PDB entry 6V8X | electron microscopy, 3.00 A resolution | chains A and F of the 12 polymer chains in the assembly

# Chain A
Protein: Envelope glycoprotein gp120
From: Human immunodeficiency virus 1
Reference sequence: Q2N0S6 (Q2N0S6_9HIV1); the construct lacks a stretch of the UniProt sequence and is renumbered around it, so the offset changes along the chain: 33-136 = UniProt 32-135; 148-151 = UniProt 136-139; 152-184 = UniProt 143-175; 187-309 = UniProt 186-308; 3 more segments
Amino-acid sequence (471 residues; each row starts with the number of its first residue; note: 27 numbers in that range are skipped by the numbering (no residue carries them; nothing is unmodelled there); a row labelled like 151A-151C holds insertion residues (151A, then the next letters in order)):
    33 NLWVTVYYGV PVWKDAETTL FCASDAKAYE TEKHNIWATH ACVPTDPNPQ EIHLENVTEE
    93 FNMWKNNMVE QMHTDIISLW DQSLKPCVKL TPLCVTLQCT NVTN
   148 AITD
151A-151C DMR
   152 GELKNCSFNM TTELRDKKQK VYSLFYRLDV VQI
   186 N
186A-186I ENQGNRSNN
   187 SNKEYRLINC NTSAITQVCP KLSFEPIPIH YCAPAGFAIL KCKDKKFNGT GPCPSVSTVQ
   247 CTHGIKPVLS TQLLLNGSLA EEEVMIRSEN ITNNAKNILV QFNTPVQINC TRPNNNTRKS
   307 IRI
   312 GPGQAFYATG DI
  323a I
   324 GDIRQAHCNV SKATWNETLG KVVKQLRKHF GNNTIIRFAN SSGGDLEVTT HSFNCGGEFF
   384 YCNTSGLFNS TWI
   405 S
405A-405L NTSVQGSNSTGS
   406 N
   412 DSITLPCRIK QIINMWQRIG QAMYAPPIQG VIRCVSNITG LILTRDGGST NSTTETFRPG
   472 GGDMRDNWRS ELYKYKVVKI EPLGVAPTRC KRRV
Disordered / not traced: 58-65, 151A-151C, 186A-186I, 405A-405L
Disulfide bonds: Cys54-Cys74, Cys119-Cys205, Cys126-Cys196, Cys131-Cys157, Cys218-Cys247, Cys228-Cys239, Cys296-Cys331, Cys378-Cys445, Cys385-Cys418
Covalent attachments: N-acetylglucosamine (NAG) linked to Asn88, Asn133, Asn156, Asn160, Asn197, Asn262, Asn295, Asn301, Asn332, Asn339, Asn355, Asn363, Asn386, Asn392, Asn448; glycan linked to Asn276
Sequence notes: conflict Ile68 (Val67 in Q2N0S6), Ala148 (Asn136 in Q2N0S6), Val204 (Ala203 in Q2N0S6), Leu208 (Val207 in Q2N0S6), Leu255 (Val254 in Q2N0S6), Asn332 (Thr330 in Q2N0S6), Cys501 (Ala498 in Q2N0S6)
Reported in the primary citation:
  - conformationally variable residues (side-chain flip): His66, His72

# Chain F
Protein: Envelope glycoprotein gp41
From: Human immunodeficiency virus 1
Reference sequence: Q2N0S9 (Q2N0S9_9HIV1); residues 520-664 here correspond to UniProt positions 519-663 (UniProt number = residue number - 1)
Amino-acid sequence (145 residues; row label = number of the first residue in the row):
   520 LGFLGAAGST MGAASMTLTV QARNLLSGIV QQQSNLLRAI EAQQHLLKLT VWGIKQLQAR
   580 VLAVERYLRD QQLLGIWGCS GKLICCTNVP WNSSWSNRNL SEIWDNMTWL QWDKEISNYT
   640 QIIYGLLEES QNQQEKNEQD LLALD
Disordered / not traced: 546-562
Disulfide bonds: Cys598-Cys604
Covalent attachments: N-acetylglucosamine (NAG) linked to Asn611
Sequence notes: conflict Cys605 (Thr604 in Q2N0S9)

# How chain A and chain F interact
Contacting residue pairs - 6 pairs, chain A then chain F:
  Arg500(A) - Leu663(F)
  Cys501(A) - Asp659(F)
  Cys501(A) - Ala662(F)  hydrophobic
  Lys502(A) - Ala662(F)
  Arg504(A) - Leu661(F)
  Arg504(A) - Asp664(F)

# Overview
Chain A and chain F form an interface of 4 and 5 residues respectively. From the paper: conformational
variability at His66(A) and His72(A).
Here chain A is Envelope glycoprotein gp120 and chain F is Envelope glycoprotein gp41, both from Human
immunodeficiency virus 1. Entry 6V8X (VRC01 Bound BG505 F14 HIV-1 SOSIP Envelope Trimer Structure) was
determined by electron microscopy, deposited together with 6V8Z.
